Entry 8RWU (X-ray diffraction, 3.15 A resolution); this record covers chains A and B.

[Chain A (and B)]
Molecule: AP2 domain transcription factor AP2-I, putative
Organism: Plasmodium vivax
Notes: chain B of this document is another copy of the same molecule, construct and numbering; everything in this record applies to it too
UniProt: A0A564ZT73 (A0A564ZT73_PLAVI); residue numbers follow UniProt; this construct covers 29-229
Amino-acid sequence (210 residues; each row starts with the number of its first residue):
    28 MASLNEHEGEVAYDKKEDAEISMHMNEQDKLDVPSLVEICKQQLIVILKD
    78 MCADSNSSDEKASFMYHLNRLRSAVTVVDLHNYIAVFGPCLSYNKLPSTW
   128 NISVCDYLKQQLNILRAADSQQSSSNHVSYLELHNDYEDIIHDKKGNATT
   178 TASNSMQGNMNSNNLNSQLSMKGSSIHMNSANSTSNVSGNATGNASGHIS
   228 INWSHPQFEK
Disordered / not traced: 28-54, 148-237 (chain B: 28-56, 148-237)
Differences from the reference sequence: initiating methionine (28); expression tag (230-237)

[Interface between chain A and chain B]
Contacting residue pairs (46; chain A residue first):
  Leu75(A) - Leu139(B)  hydrophobic
  Met78(A) - Cys132(B)  hydrophobic
  Met78(A) - Leu135(B)  hydrophobic
  Met78(A) - Lys136(B)  hydrogen bond (backbone-side chain)
  Met78(A) - Leu139(B)  hydrophobic
  Ser90(A) - Arg143(B)
  Tyr93(A) - Arg143(B)
  His94(A) - Leu139(B)  hydrogen bond (side chain-backbone)
  Arg97(A) - Asp146(B)  salt bridge
  His108(A) - His108(B)
  Asn109(A) - Leu142(B)
  Tyr110(A) - Leu139(B)  hydrophobic
  Val113(A) - Leu135(B)
  Val113(A) - Gln138(B)
  Val113(A) - Leu142(B)  hydrophobic
  Phe114(A) - Leu135(B)  hydrophobic
  Phe114(A) - Leu139(B)  hydrophobic
  Pro124(A) - Cys132(B)  hydrophobic
  Ile129(A) - Val131(B)
  Val131(A) - Pro124(B)
  Val131(A) - Ile129(B)
  Val131(A) - Ser130(B)
  Val131(A) - Val131(B)  hydrophobic
  Cys132(A) - Met78(B)
  Cys132(A) - Pro124(B)
  Cys132(A) - Ser125(B)
  Tyr134(A) - Leu135(B)
  Leu135(A) - Met78(B)  hydrophobic
  Leu135(A) - Val113(B)
  Leu135(A) - Phe114(B)  hydrophobic
  Leu135(A) - Tyr134(B)
  Lys136(A) - Met78(B)
  Lys136(A) - Asp81(B)
  Lys136(A) - Ser82(B)
  Gln138(A) - Val113(B)
  Gln138(A) - Gln138(B)
  Leu139(A) - Leu75(B)  hydrophobic
  Leu139(A) - Met78(B)  hydrophobic
  Leu139(A) - His94(B)  hydrogen bond (backbone-side chain)
  Leu142(A) - His94(B)
  Leu142(A) - Asn109(B)
  Leu142(A) - Tyr110(B)
  Arg143(A) - Ser90(B)
  Arg143(A) - Tyr93(B)
  Asp146(A) - Tyr93(B)  hydrogen bond
  Asp146(A) - Arg97(B)  salt bridge
Also at the interface, not in a pair above, chain A (27 interface residues in all): Cys79, Asp86, Ala89, Ser125
Also at the interface, not in a pair above, chain B (30 interface residues in all): Ala89, Trp127, Ala145

[Overview]
The interface between chain A and chain B involves 27 residues on one side and 30 on the other, with 4
hydrogen bonds and 2 salt bridges. Polar pairs include Arg97(A)-Asp146(B), Met78(A)-Lys136(B) and
His94(A)-Leu139(B).
Both chains are AP2 domain transcription factor AP2-I, putative (Plasmodium vivax). Entry 8RWU (ACDC domain of
the AP2-I transcription factor from Plasmodium vivax) was determined by X-ray diffraction together with 8RXA
and 8RXO from the same study.
